7UXA - chains A and B of the 5 polymer chains in the assembly; structure by electron microscopy, 3.28 A resolution.

# Chain A
Molecule: tRNA-splicing endonuclease subunit Sen34
Organism: Homo sapiens
Notes: EC 4.6.1.16
UniProtKB: Q9BSV6 (SEN34_HUMAN); numbering as in UniProt (aligned over 1-309)
Sequence (352 residues; row label = number of the first residue in the row; numbers below 1 keep their minus sign (Met-42 is residue -42)):
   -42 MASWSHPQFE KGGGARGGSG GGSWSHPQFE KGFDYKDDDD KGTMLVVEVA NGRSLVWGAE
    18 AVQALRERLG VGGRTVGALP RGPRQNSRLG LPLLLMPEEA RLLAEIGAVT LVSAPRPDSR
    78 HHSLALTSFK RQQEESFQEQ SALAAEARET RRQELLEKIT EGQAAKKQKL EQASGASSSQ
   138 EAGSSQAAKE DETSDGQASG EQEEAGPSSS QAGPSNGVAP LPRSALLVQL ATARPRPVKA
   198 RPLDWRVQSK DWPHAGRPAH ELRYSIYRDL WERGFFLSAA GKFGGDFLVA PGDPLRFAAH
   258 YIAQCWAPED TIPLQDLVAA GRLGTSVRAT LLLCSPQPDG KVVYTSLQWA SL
Disordered / not traced: -42 to 0, 103-181
Sequence notes: initiating methionine (-42); expression tag (-41 to 0); engineered mutation Ala247 (Tyr in Q9BSV6), Ala255 (His in Q9BSV6), Ala286 (Lys in Q9BSV6)
Reported in the primary citation:
  - binding site for the 88-nt RNA strand: Arg41, Lys239, Val284
  - mutagenesis - R279A/W306A: abolished catalytic activity (cleavage at the 5' splice site)
  - contacts within the chain: Arg58-Glu218 (salt bridge)
  - disease-associated variants - R58W: decreased stability (citing earlier work)
  - binding site for the 88-nt RNA strand: Arg279 (proposed by the authors, not directly observed)

# Chain B
Molecule: tRNA-splicing endonuclease subunit Sen15
Organism: Homo sapiens
UniProtKB: Q8WW01 (SEN15_HUMAN); residues 1-171 here = UniProt positions 1-171
Sequence (183 residues; each row starts with the number of its first residue):
     1 MEERGDSEPT PGCSGLGPGG VRGFGDGGGA PSWAPEDAWM GTHPKYLEMM ELDIGDATQV
    61 YVAFLVYLDL MESKSWHEVN CVGLPELQLI CLVGTEIEGE GLQTVVPTPI TASLSHNRIR
   121 EILKASRKLQ GDPDLPMSFT LAIVESDSTI VYYKLTDGFM LPDPQNISLR RGPEQKLISE
   181 EDL
Disordered / not traced: 1-38, 165-183
Sequence notes: expression tag (172-183)
UniProt features mapped onto this chain:
  - modified residue (Phosphoserine): Ser7, Ser168

# How chain A and chain B interact
Contacting residue pairs - 57 pairs, chain A then chain B:
  Leu227(A) - Phe159(B)  hydrophobic
  Phe232(A) - Phe159(B)  hydrophobic
  His257(A) - Leu161(B)
  Tyr258(A) - Phe159(B)
  Tyr258(A) - Met160(B)  hydrogen bond (side chain-backbone)
  Tyr258(A) - Leu161(B)
  Pro265(A) - Ser115(B)
  Pro265(A) - His116(B)
  Pro265(A) - Asn117(B)  hydrogen bond (backbone-side chain)
  Glu266(A) - Ser115(B)  hydrogen bond (backbone-side chain)
  Glu266(A) - Asn117(B)
  Asp267(A) - Ser115(B)  hydrogen bond (backbone-side chain)
  Thr268(A) - Ser113(B)
  Thr268(A) - Ser115(B)
  Ile269(A) - Leu114(B)  hydrogen bond (backbone-backbone)
  Leu271(A) - Pro109(B)
  Leu271(A) - Ile110(B)  hydrophobic
  Leu271(A) - Ala112(B)
  Leu271(A) - Ile143(B)  hydrophobic
  Val275(A) - Ile143(B)  hydrophobic
  Val275(A) - Tyr153(B)  hydrogen bond (backbone-side chain)
  Arg279(A) - Tyr153(B)
  Arg285(A) - Pro164(B)
  Thr287(A) - Met160(B)  hydrogen bond (side chain-backbone)
  Thr287(A) - Pro162(B)
  Leu289(A) - Gly158(B)
  Leu289(A) - Phe159(B)  hydrophobic
  Leu290(A) - His116(B)  hydrogen bond (backbone-side chain)
  Leu290(A) - Ile119(B)  hydrophobic
  Ser292(A) - His116(B)
  Tyr301(A) - Arg120(B)  hydrogen bond (backbone-side chain)
  Tyr301(A) - Asp157(B)
  Tyr301(A) - Gly158(B)  hydrogen bond (backbone-backbone)
  Tyr301(A) - Phe159(B)  hydrophobic
  Thr302(A) - His116(B)
  Thr302(A) - Ile119(B)
  Thr302(A) - Arg120(B)  hydrogen bond
  Thr302(A) - Thr156(B)
  Ser303(A) - Lys154(B)
  Ser303(A) - Leu155(B)
  Ser303(A) - Thr156(B)  hydrogen bond (backbone-backbone)
  Ser303(A) - Gly158(B)
  Ser303(A) - Met160(B)
  Leu304(A) - Tyr153(B)  hydrophobic
  Leu304(A) - Lys154(B)
  Leu304(A) - Leu155(B)  hydrophobic
  Gln305(A) - Tyr153(B)
  Gln305(A) - Lys154(B)  hydrogen bond (backbone-backbone)
  Gln305(A) - Met160(B)
  Trp306(A) - Tyr153(B)
  Ala307(A) - Thr140(B)
  Ala307(A) - Tyr152(B)
  Ala307(A) - Tyr153(B)
  Ala307(A) - Lys154(B)
  Leu309(A) - Lys74(B)
  Leu309(A) - Trp76(B)  hydrophobic
  Leu309(A) - Glu96(B)
Interface residues without a listed pair, chain A (31 interface residues in all): Arg230, Ala264, Gln272, Gly278, Cys291, Val300
Interface residues without a listed pair, chain B (30 interface residues in all): Leu70, Leu123, Leu141

# Overview
Chain A and chain B form an interface of 31 and 30 residues respectively; the contacts include 13 hydrogen
bonds. Among the polar pairs are Tyr258(A)-Met160(B), Pro265(A)-Asn117(B) and Glu266(A)-Ser115(B). From the
paper: a binding site for the 88-nt RNA strand at Arg41(A), Lys239(A) and Val284(A) among others; R279A/W306A
of chain A abolish catalytic activity (cleavage at the 5' splice site).
Here chain A is tRNA-splicing endonuclease subunit Sen34 and chain B is tRNA-splicing endonuclease subunit
Sen15, both from Homo sapiens. Entry 7UXA (Human tRNA Splicing Endonuclease Complex bound to pre-tRNA-ARG) was
determined by electron microscopy.
